1T83 - chains A and B of the 3 polymer chains in the assembly; structure by X-ray diffraction, 3.00 A resolution.

Chain A (and B):
Protein: IGG1
From: Homo sapiens
Notes: fragment: Fc; chain B of this document is another copy of the same molecule, construct and numbering; everything in this record applies to it too
Sequence (224 residues; each row starts with the number of its first residue):
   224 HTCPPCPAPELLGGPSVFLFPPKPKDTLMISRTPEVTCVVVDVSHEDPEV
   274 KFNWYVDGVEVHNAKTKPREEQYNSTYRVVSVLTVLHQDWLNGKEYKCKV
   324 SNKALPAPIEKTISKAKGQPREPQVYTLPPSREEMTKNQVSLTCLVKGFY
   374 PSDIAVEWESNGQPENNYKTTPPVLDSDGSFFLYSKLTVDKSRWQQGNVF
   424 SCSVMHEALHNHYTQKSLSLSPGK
Unresolved in the structure: 224-234, 445-447 (chain B: 224-231, 444-447)
Disulfide bonds: Cys261-Cys321, Cys367-Cys425
Covalently attached groups: glycan linked to Asn297
Bound ions: dibromomercury Hg near Met252 (its only coordinating residue here)
Residues lining bound ligands: dibromomercury (HG2): Lys248, Met252, Ser254, Arg255

Chain A / chain B interface:
Pairs across the interface - 49 pairs, chain A then chain B:
  Gln347(A) - Lys360(B)  hydrogen bond
  Val348(A) - Glu356(B)
  Tyr349(A) - Ser354(B)
  Tyr349(A) - Glu356(B)
  Tyr349(A) - Glu357(B)
  Tyr349(A) - Lys360(B)
  Thr350(A) - Ser354(B)  hydrogen bond (backbone-side chain)
  Leu351(A) - Leu351(B)  hydrophobic
  Leu351(A) - Pro352(B)
  Leu351(A) - Ser354(B)
  Leu351(A) - Thr366(B)
  Pro352(A) - Leu351(B)
  Ser354(A) - Tyr349(B)
  Ser354(A) - Thr350(B)
  Ser354(A) - Leu351(B)
  Glu356(A) - Tyr349(B)
  Glu356(A) - Lys439(B)  salt bridge
  Glu357(A) - Tyr349(B)
  Lys360(A) - Gln347(B)  hydrogen bond
  Ser364(A) - Lys370(B)  hydrogen bond
  Thr366(A) - Leu351(B)
  Thr366(A) - Tyr407(B)  hydrogen bond
  Leu368(A) - Lys409(B)
  Lys370(A) - Glu357(B)  salt bridge
  Lys370(A) - Ser364(B)
  Lys370(A) - Lys409(B)
  Lys392(A) - Leu398(B)
  Lys392(A) - Asp399(B)
  Lys392(A) - Ser400(B)
  Lys392(A) - Phe405(B)
  Thr394(A) - Thr394(B)
  Thr394(A) - Val397(B)
  Val397(A) - Thr394(B)
  Val397(A) - Pro395(B)
  Leu398(A) - Lys392(B)
  Asp399(A) - Lys392(B)
  Asp399(A) - Lys409(B)  salt bridge
  Ser400(A) - Asn390(B)
  Ser400(A) - Lys392(B)
  Phe405(A) - Lys392(B)
  Phe405(A) - Lys409(B)
  Tyr407(A) - Thr366(B)  hydrogen bond
  Tyr407(A) - Thr394(B)
  Tyr407(A) - Tyr407(B)  hydrophobic
  Tyr407(A) - Lys409(B)
  Lys409(A) - Asp399(B)  salt bridge
  Lys409(A) - Phe405(B)
  Lys409(A) - Tyr407(B)
  Lys439(A) - Glu356(B)  salt bridge
Also at the interface, not in a pair above, chain A (26 interface residues in all): Pro395, Thr411
Also at the interface, not in a pair above, chain B (26 interface residues in all): Pro353, Leu368

Overview:
The chain A/chain B interface involves 26 residues from each chain; the contacts include 6 hydrogen bonds and
5 salt bridges. Among the polar pairs are Glu356(A)-Lys439(B), Lys370(A)-Glu357(B) and Asp399(A)-Lys409(B).
Chain A binds dibromomercury.
Both chains are IGG1 (Homo sapiens). Entry 1T83 (Crystal structure of a human type III FC gamma receptor in
complex with an FC fragment ...) was determined by X-ray diffraction (same publication as 1T89).
